Entry 8USQ (electron microscopy, 12.77 A resolution (very low resolution: no residue pairs are listed; an interface is given only as per-side residue counts)); this record covers chains F and C of the 4 polymer chains in the assembly.

# Chain F (and C)
Protein: DNA repair/transcription protein MET18/MMS19
Source organism: Saccharomyces cerevisiae
Notes: chain C of this document is another copy of the same molecule, construct and numbering; everything in this record applies to it too
Reference sequence: P40469 (MET18_YEAST); residue numbers follow UniProt; this construct covers 1-1032
Sequence (1032 residues; row label = number of the first residue in the row):
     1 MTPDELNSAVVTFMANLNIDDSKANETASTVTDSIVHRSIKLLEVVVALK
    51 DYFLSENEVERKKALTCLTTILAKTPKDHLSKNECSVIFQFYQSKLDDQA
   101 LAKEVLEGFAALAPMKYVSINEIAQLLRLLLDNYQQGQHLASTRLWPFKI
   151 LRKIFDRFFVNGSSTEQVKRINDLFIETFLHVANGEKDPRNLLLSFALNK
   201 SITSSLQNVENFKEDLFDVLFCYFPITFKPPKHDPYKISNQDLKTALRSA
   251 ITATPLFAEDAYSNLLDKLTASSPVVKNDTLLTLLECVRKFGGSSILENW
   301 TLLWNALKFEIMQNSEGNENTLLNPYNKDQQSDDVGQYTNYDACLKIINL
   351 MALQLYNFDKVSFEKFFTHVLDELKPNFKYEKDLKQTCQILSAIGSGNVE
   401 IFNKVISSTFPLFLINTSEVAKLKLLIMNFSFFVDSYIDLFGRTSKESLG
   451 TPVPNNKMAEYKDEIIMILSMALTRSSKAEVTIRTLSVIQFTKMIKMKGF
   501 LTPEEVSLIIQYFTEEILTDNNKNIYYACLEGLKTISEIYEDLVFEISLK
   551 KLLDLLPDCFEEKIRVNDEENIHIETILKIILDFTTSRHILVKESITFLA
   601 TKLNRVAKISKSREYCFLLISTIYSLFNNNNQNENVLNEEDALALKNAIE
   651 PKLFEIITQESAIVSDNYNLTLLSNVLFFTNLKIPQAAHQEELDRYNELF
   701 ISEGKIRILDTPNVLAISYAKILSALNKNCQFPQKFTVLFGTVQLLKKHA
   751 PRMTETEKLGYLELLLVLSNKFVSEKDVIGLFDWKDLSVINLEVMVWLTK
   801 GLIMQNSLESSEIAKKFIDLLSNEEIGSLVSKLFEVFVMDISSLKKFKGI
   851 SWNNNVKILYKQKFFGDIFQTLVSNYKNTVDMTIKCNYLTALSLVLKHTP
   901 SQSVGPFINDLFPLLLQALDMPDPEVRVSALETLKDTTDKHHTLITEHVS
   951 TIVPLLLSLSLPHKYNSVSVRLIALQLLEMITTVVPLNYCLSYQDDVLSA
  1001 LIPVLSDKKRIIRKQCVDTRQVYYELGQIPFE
Unresolved in the structure: 1-8, 226-241, 315-337, 1030-1032
Curated features (UniProtKB/Swiss-Prot):
  - natural variant: Ala111 to Leu112 (sequence variant, change not given here; In strain: SK1), Asp329 (D329G: In strain: SK1), Val335 (V335M: In strain: SK1), Thr444 (T444I: In strain: SK1), Asn697 (N697S: In strain: SK1), Ala814 (A814S: In strain: SK1), Lys816 (K816M: In strain: SK1), Ala930 (A930T: In strain: SK1), His963 (H963Q: In strain: SK1), Ser969 (S969C: In strain: SK1)
What the authors report for this chain:
  - mutagenesis - R1010E, R1013A, R1020E: abolished binding to ScCia2
  - mutagenesis - R144A, K187E, F217A, I973A: unchanged binding to ScCia2
  - mutagenesis - R144A, K187E, F217A: decreased binding to ScLeu1
  - mutagenesis - I973A: unchanged binding to ScLeu1

# Chain F / chain C interface
At this resolution (13 A) residue pairs are not listed: 15 residues of chain F and 16 of chain C lie at the interface.

# Summary
15 residues of chain F and 16 residues of chain C are in contact. From the paper: R1010E, R1013A and R1020E of
chain F abolish binding to ScCia2; R144A, K187E and F217A of chain F reduce binding to ScLeu1.
Chain F and chain C are both DNA repair/transcription protein MET18/MMS19 (Saccharomyces cerevisiae); the
structure, Structural and biochemical investigations of a HEAT-repeat protein involved in the cytosolic
iron-sulfur cluster assembly pathway, was determined by electron microscopy together with 8USP from the same
study.
